PDB entry 7WL0 | X-ray diffraction, 2.50 A resolution | chains A and B

[Chain A]
Protein: RNA demethylase ALKBH5
Organism: Homo sapiens
Notes: EC 1.14.11.53
UniProtKB: Q6P6C2 (ALKB5_HUMAN); residues 74-292 here = UniProt positions 74-292
Amino-acid sequence (220 residues; row label = number of the first residue in the row):
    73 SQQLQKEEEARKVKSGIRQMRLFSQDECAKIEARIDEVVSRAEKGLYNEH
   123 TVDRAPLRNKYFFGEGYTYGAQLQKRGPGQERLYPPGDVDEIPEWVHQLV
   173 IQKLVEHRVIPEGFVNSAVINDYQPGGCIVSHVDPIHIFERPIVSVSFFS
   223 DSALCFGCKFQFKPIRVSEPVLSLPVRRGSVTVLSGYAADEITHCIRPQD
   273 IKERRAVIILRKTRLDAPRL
Unresolved in the structure: 73-78
Differences from the reference sequence: expression tag (73)
Bound ions: Mn2+: His204, Asp206, His266 (together with N-oxalylglycine)
Residues lining bound ligands: N-oxalylglycine (OGA): Lys132, Tyr139, Asn193, Tyr195, Ile201, His204, Asp206, Ser217, Leu226, His266, Ile268, Arg277, Val279, Ile281, Arg283
What the authors report for this chain:
  - Mn2+ coordination: His204, Asp206, His266
  - binding site for the 8-nt RNA strand (chain B): Arg130
  - mutagenesis - R130A, R130E, K132R, Y139A, H204A, F232A/F234A: abolished catalytic activity with the 8-nt RNA strand (chain B)
  - mutagenesis - R148A, R148E: unchanged catalytic activity with the 8-nt RNA strand (chain B)
  - mutagenesis - K132E (19 +/- 4%), Y139F (2 +/- 0%), F232A (37 +/- 2%), F234A: decreased catalytic activity with the 8-nt RNA strand (chain B)
  - catalytic residues: Lys132, Tyr139 (proposed by the authors, not directly observed)

[Chain B]
Molecule: 8-nt RNA strand
Sequence (8 nucleotides; numbered 1 to 8; the number before each row is that of its first residue):
     1 UGGACUGC
Modified residues: 6MZ (N6-methyladenosine-5'-monophosphate) at position 4

[Chain A / chain B interface]
Contacting residue pairs - 28 pairs, chain A then chain B:
  Pro128(A) with G2(B), phosphate contact; G3(B), phosphate contact
  Leu129(A) with G2(B), sugar contact
  Arg130(A) with 6MZ_4(B), base contact
  Lys132(A) with 6MZ_4(B), base contact
  Tyr139(A) with 6MZ_4(B), hydrogen bond to the base
  Tyr141(A) with 6MZ_4(B), sugar contact
  Gly142(A) with 6MZ_4(B), sugar contact
  Gly149(A) with G7(B), base contact
  Pro150(A) with G7(B), base contact
  Glu153(A) with 6MZ_4(B), base contact; C5(B), base contact
  Ile201(A) with 6MZ_4(B), base contact
  Val202(A) with G3(B), phosphate contact; 6MZ_4(B), base contact
  Ser203(A) with 6MZ_4(B), hydrogen bond to the sugar; C5(B), sugar contact
  His204(A) with 6MZ_4(B), stacking on the base; C5(B), base contact
  Val205(A) with C5(B), hydrogen bond to the base
  Asp206(A) with 6MZ_4(B), base contact
  Pro207(A) with 6MZ_4(B), base contact
  Phe234(A) with G3(B), stacking on the base
  Pro236(A) with G2(B), phosphate contact
  Ile237(A) with G2(B), hydrogen bond to the phosphate; G3(B), sugar contact
  Thr265(A) with C5(B), sugar contact
  Arg283(A) with 6MZ_4(B), base contact
Interface residues without a listed pair, chain A (26 interface residues in all): Ala127, Cys200, Phe211, Lys235

[Summary]
26 residues of chain A face 5 of chain B across their interface, with 4 hydrogen bonds and 2 aromatic stacking
contacts. Polar pairs include Tyr139(A)-6MZ_4(B), Val205(A)-C5(B) and Ser203(A)-6MZ_4(B). From the paper:
catalytic residues Lys132(A) and Tyr139(A); R130A, R130E and K132R of chain A, among others, abolish catalytic
activity with the 8-nt RNA strand (chain B); 12 substitutions were tested in all.
Here chain A is RNA demethylase ALKBH5 (Homo sapiens) and chain B is an 8-nt RNA strand. Entry 7WL0 (Crystal
structure of human ALKBH5 in complex with N-oxalylglycine (NOG) and m6A-containing ssRNA) was determined by
X-ray diffraction (same publication as 7V4G and 7WKV).
